8FWE - chains T4 and U5 of the 102 polymer chains in the assembly; structure by electron microscopy, 3.46 A resolution.

# Chain T4 (and U5)
Molecule: Neck 1 protein, gp14
From: Agrobacterium phage Milano
Notes: chain U5 of this document is another copy of the same molecule, construct and numbering; everything in this record applies to it too
Reference sequence: A0A482MHL8 (A0A482MHL8_9CAUD); residue numbers follow UniProt; this construct covers 1-202
Chain sequence (202 residues; numbered 1 to 202; the number before each row is that of its first residue):
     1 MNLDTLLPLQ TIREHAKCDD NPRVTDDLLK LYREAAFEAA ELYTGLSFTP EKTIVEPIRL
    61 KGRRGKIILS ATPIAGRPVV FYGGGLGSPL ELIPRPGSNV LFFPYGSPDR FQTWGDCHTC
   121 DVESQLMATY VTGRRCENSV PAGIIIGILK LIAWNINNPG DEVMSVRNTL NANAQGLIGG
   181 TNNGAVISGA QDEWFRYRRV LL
Unresolved in the structure: 1, 104-123, 201-202 (chain U5: 1, 104-123, 202)

# Chain T4 / chain U5 interface
Pairs across the interface - 48 pairs, chain T4 then chain U5:
  Glu14(T4) - Thr25(U5)  hydrogen bond (side chain-backbone)
  Glu14(T4) - Leu28(U5)
  His15(T4) - Leu28(U5)
  His15(T4) - Tyr32(U5)  hydrogen bond
  His15(T4) - Pro159(U5)  hydrogen bond (side chain-backbone)
  Lys17(T4) - Val24(U5)
  Pro141(T4) - Glu38(U5)
  Ala142(T4) - Glu34(U5)
  Ala142(T4) - Ala35(U5)  hydrophobic
  Ile146(T4) - Tyr32(U5)  hydrophobic
  Ile146(T4) - Ala35(U5)  hydrophobic
  Leu149(T4) - Leu31(U5)  hydrophobic
  Lys150(T4) - Asn155(U5)
  Lys150(T4) - Asn158(U5)
  Lys150(T4) - Pro159(U5)
  Lys150(T4) - Gly160(U5)
  Ala153(T4) - Pro159(U5)
  Ala153(T4) - Asp161(U5)
  Trp154(T4) - Gly160(U5)
  Trp154(T4) - Asp161(U5)
  Asn157(T4) - Asp161(U5)  hydrogen bond
  Asn158(T4) - Asp161(U5)  hydrogen bond (side chain-backbone)
  Ser165(T4) - Val163(U5)
  Val166(T4) - Val163(U5)
  Arg167(T4) - Val163(U5)  hydrogen bond (backbone-backbone)
  Asn168(T4) - Asp161(U5)
  Asn168(T4) - Glu162(U5)
  Asn168(T4) - Val163(U5)  hydrogen bond (side chain-backbone)
  Ile178(T4) - Gly176(U5)
  Ile178(T4) - Leu177(U5)
  Ile178(T4) - Ile178(U5)
  Gly179(T4) - Gly176(U5)
  Gly179(T4) - Leu177(U5)
  Gly179(T4) - Ile178(U5)  hydrogen bond (backbone-backbone)
  Gly180(T4) - Gly176(U5)
  Gly180(T4) - Ile178(U5)
  Val186(T4) - Asn182(U5)  hydrogen bond (backbone-side chain)
  Ile187(T4) - Val163(U5)  hydrophobic
  Ile187(T4) - Ile178(U5)  hydrophobic
  Ile187(T4) - Asn182(U5)  hydrogen bond (backbone-side chain)
  Ser188(T4) - Gly160(U5)  hydrogen bond (side chain-backbone)
  Asp192(T4) - Thr181(U5)
  Asp192(T4) - Asn182(U5)
  Asp192(T4) - Asn183(U5)  hydrogen bond (side chain-backbone)
  Glu193(T4) - Asn183(U5)
  Arg196(T4) - Ala39(U5)
  Arg196(T4) - Leu42(U5)
  Tyr197(T4) - Glu38(U5)  hydrogen bond
Other interface residues (no listed pair), chain T4 (30 interface residues in all): Thr11, Gly143, Thr181, Gly189
Other interface residues (no listed pair), chain U5 (24 interface residues in all): Met164

# Overview
30 residues of chain T4 face 24 of chain U5 across their interface; the contacts include 13 hydrogen bonds.
Among the polar pairs are Glu14(T4)-Thr25(U5), His15(T4)-Tyr32(U5) and His15(T4)-Pro159(U5).
Chain T4 and chain U5 are both Neck 1 protein, gp14 (Agrobacterium phage Milano); the structure, Neck
structure of Agrobacterium phage Milano, C3 symmetry, was determined by electron microscopy together with
8FWG, 8FWM, 8FXP and 8FXR from the same study.
